6N86 - chain B; structure by X-ray diffraction, 3.90 A resolution.

# Chain B
Name: Synembryn-A
From: Bos taurus
UniProt: Q5E9J8 (RIC8A_BOVIN); residues 1-492 here = UniProt positions 1-492
Chain sequence (512 residues; numbered -19 to 492; the number before each row is that of its first residue; numbers below 1 keep their minus sign (Met-19 is residue -19)):
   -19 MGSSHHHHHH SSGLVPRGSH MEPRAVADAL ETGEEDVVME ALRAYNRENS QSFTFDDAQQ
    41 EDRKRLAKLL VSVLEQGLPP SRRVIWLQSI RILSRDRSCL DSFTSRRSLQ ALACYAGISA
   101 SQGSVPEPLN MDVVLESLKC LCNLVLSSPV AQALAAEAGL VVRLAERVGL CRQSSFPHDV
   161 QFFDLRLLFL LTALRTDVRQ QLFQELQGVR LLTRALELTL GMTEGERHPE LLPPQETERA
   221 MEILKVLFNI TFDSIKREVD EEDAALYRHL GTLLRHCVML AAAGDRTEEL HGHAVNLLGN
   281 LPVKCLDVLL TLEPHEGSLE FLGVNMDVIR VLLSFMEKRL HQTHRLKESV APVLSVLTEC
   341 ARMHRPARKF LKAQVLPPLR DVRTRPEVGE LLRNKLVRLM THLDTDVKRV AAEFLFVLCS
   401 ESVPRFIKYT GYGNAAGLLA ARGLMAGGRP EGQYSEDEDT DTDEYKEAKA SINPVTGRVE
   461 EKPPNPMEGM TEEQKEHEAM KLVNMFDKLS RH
Disordered / not traced: -19 to 0, 102-106, 202-207, 292-303, 423-492
Differences from the reference sequence: initiating methionine (-19); expression tag (-18 to 0)
UniProt features mapped onto this chain:
  - modified residue: Ser435 (Phosphoserine), Thr440 (Phosphothreonine), Thr442 (Phosphothreonine)

# Overview
Chain B is Synembryn-A (Bos taurus); the structure, Resistance to inhibitors of cholinesterase 8A (Ric8A)
protein, was determined by X-ray diffraction together with 6N84 from the same study.
